PDB entry 3OEH | X-ray diffraction, 3.00 A resolution | chains A and G of the 9 polymer chains in the assembly

# Chain A
Protein: ATP synthase subunit alpha
Source organism: Saccharomyces cerevisiae
Notes: EC 3.6.3.14
UniProtKB: P07251 (ATPA_YEAST); residues 1-510 here correspond to UniProt positions 36-545 (UniProt number = residue number + 35)
Amino-acid sequence (510 residues; each row starts with the number of its first residue):
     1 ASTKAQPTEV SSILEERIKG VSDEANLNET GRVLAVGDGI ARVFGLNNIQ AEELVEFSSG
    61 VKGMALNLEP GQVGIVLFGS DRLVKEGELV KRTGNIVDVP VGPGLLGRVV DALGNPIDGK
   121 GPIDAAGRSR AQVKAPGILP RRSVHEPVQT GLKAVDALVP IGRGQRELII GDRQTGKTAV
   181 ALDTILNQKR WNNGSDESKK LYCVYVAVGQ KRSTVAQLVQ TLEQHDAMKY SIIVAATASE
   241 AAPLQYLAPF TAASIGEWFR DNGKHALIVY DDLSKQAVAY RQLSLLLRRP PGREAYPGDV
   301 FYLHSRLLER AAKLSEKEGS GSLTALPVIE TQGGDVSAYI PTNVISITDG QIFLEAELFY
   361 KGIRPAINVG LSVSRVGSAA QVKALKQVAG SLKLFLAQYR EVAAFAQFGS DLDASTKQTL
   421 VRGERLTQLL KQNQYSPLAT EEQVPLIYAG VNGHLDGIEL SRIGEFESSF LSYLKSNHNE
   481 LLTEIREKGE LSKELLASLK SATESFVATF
Disordered / not traced: 1-25, 408-409, 510
Ion coordination: Mg2+: Thr178 (together with AMP-PNP)
Residues lining bound ligands: AMP-PNP (ANP; phosphoaminophosphonic acid-adenylate ester): Asp172, Arg173, Gln174, Thr175, Gly176, Lys177, Thr178, Ala179, Glu330, Phe359, Arg364, Pro365, Gln432, Asn433, Gln434
UniProt features mapped onto this chain:
  - binding site (ATP): Gly171 to Thr178
  - site: Ser372 (Required for activity)
  - modified residue (Phosphoserine): Ser22, Ser143
From the paper describing this entry:
  - contacts within the chain: Asn67-Arg289 (hydrogen bond)

# Chain G
Protein: ATP synthase subunit gamma
Source organism: Saccharomyces cerevisiae
Notes: EC 3.6.3.14
UniProtKB: P38077 (ATPG_YEAST); residues 1-278 here correspond to UniProt positions 34-311 (UniProt number = residue number + 33)
Amino-acid sequence (278 residues; row label = number of the first residue in the row):
     1 ATLKEVEMRL KSIKNIEKIT KTMKIVASTR LSKAEKAKIS AKKMDEAEQL FYKNAETKNL
    61 DVEATETGAP KELIVAITSD KGLCGSIHSQ LAKAVRRHLN DQPNADIVTI GDKIKMQLLR
   121 THPNNIKLSI NGIGKDAPTF QESALIADKL LSVMKAGTYP KISIFYNDPV SSLSFEPSEK
   181 PIFNAKTIEQ SPSFGKFEID TDANVPRDLF EYTLANQMLT AMAQGYAAEI SARRNAMDNA
   241 SKNAGDMINR YSILYNRTRQ AVITNELVDI ITGASSLG
Disordered / not traced: 61-70, 277-278

# How chain A and chain G interact
Contacting residue pairs (11):
  Pro291(A) with Ile270(G), hydrophobic
  Gly292(A) with Leu267(G)
  Arg293(A) with Ile263(G); Leu267(G)
  Ala295(A) with Ile270(G)
  Ser337(A) with Arg259(G), hydrogen bond
  Ala404(A) with Lys18(G); Thr22(G)
  Phe405(A) with Thr22(G); Ile25(G), hydrophobic
  Asp411(A) with Thr29(G)
Other interface residues (no listed pair), chain A (11 interface residues in all): Glu294, Ser410, Asp413
Other interface residues (no listed pair), chain G (14 interface residues in all): Val26, Arg30, Asp136, Glu266, Ile271, Ala274
From the paper, about this interface:
  - specific contacts: Ile270(G)-Ala295(A)

# Overview
The interface between chain A and chain G involves 11 residues on one side and 14 on the other; the contacts
include 1 hydrogen bond. The hydrogen-bonded pair is Ser337(A)-Arg259(G). The authors report a contact between
Ile270(G) and Ala295(A). Chain A binds AMP-PNP. From the paper: contacts within the chain involving Asn67(A)
and Arg289(A).
Chain A is ATP synthase subunit alpha and chain G is ATP synthase subunit gamma, both from Saccharomyces
cerevisiae; the structure, Structure of four mutant forms of yeast F1 ATPase: beta-V279F, was determined by
X-ray diffraction, deposited together with 3OE7 and 3OFN.
